8AP9 - chains H and V of the 13 polymer chains in the assembly; structure by electron microscopy, 3.70 A resolution.

[Chain H]
Protein: ATP synthase, epsilon chain, putative
Organism: Trypanosoma brucei brucei
Notes: EC 3.6.3.-
UniProtKB: Q586H1 (Q586H1_TRYB2); residues 1-182 here = UniProt positions 1-182
Sequence (182 residues; row label = number of the first residue in the row):
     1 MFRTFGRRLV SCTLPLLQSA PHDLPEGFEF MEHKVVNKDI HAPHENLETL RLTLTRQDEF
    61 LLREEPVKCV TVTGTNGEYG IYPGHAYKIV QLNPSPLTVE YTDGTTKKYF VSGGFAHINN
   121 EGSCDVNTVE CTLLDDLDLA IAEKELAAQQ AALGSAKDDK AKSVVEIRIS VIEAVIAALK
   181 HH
Not modelled in the structure: 1-21
Residues lining bound ligands: UTP (uridine 5'-triphosphate): N76, Y79, K88
From the paper describing this entry:
  - binding site for UTP: N76, Y79

[Chain V]
Protein: ATPase subunit 9, putative
Organism: Trypanosoma brucei brucei
Notes: EC 3.6.3.14
UniProtKB: Q38C84 (Q38C84_TRYB2); residues 1-118 here = UniProt positions 1-118
Sequence (118 residues; numbered 1 to 118; the number before each row is that of its first residue):
     1 MMRRLALQSS IRRATPFATP LVASTKALNP MCSAITIREA STVAISVQGL HYVGTGLAAI
    61 ALAGVGLGIG TIFGNLLVAC ARQPNLTKML FNYAILGFAL TEAIGLFALM LAFLMLFS
Not modelled in the structure: 1-40
From the paper describing this entry:
  - binding site for UTP: R82

[Chain H / chain V interface]
Residue-residue contacts - 8 pairs, chain H then chain V:
  T71(H) with Q83(V)
  G77(H) with R82(V)
  E78(H) with R82(V), hydrogen bond (backbone-side chain); Q83(V), hydrogen bond
  Y79(H) with R82(V), hydrogen bond
  G80(H) with R82(V), hydrogen bond (backbone-backbone)
  Y82(H) with P84(V), hydrophobic; N85(V), hydrogen bond
Also at the interface, not in a pair above, chain H (9 interface residues in all): C69, N76, E100

[Overview]
9 residues of chain H face 4 of chain V across their interface, with 5 hydrogen bonds. Polar pairs include
E78(H)-R82(V), E78(H)-Q83(V) and Y79(H)-R82(V). Bound to chain H: UTP. From the paper: a binding site for UTP
at N76(H), Y79(H) and R82(V).
Chain H is ATP synthase, epsilon chain, putative and chain V is ATPase subunit 9, putative, both from
Trypanosoma brucei brucei; the structure, rotor of the Trypanosoma brucei mitochondrial ATP synthase dimer,
was determined by electron microscopy together with 8AP6, 8AP7, 8AP8, 8APA, 8APB, 8APC and 7 further entries
from the same study.
